PDB entry 4COV | X-ray diffraction, 1.50 A resolution | chain A

== Chain A ==
Protein: Epithelial adhesin 6
Organism: Candida glabrata
Notes: fragment: adhesion domain (a domain), residues 26-271
Reference sequence: Q6FX55 (Q6FX55_CANGA); residue numbers follow UniProt; this construct covers 26-271
Sequence (267 residues; numbered 5 to 271; the number before each row is that of its first residue):
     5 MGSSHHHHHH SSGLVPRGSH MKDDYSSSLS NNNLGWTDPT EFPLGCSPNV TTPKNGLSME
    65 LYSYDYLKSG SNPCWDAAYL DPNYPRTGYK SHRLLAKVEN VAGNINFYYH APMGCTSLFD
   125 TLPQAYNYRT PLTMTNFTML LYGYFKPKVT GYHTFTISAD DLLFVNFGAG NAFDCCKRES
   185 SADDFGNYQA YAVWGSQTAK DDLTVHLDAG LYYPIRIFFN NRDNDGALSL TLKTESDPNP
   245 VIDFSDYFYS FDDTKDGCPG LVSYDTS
Not modelled in the structure: 5-38, 269-271
Differences from the reference sequence: expression tag (5-25)
Disulfides: Cys-50/Cys-179, Cys-78/Cys-119, Cys-180/Cys-262
Metal / ion sites: Ca2+: Asp-164, Asp-165, Asn-225, Asp-227, Asp-229 (together with alpha-D-galactopyranose)
Reported in the primary citation:
  - specificity-determining residues: Asp-227, Asn-228
  - binding site for beta-D-galactopyranose: Asn-228

== Summary ==
The Ca2+ site is built by Asp-164, Asp-165, Asn-225, Asp-227 and Asp-229. The paper reports a binding site for
beta-D-galactopyranose at Asn-228; specificity determinants Asp-227 and Asn-228.
Chain A is Epithelial adhesin 6 (Candida glabrata); the structure, Crystal Structure of Epithelial Adhesin 6 A
domain (Epa6A) from Candida glabrata in complex with Gala1-3Gal, was determined by X-ray diffraction together
with 4D3W, 4COU, 4COW, 4COY and 4COZ from the same study.
